3E6D - chains A and B; structure by X-ray diffraction, 2.00 A resolution.

# Chain A
Protein: Cyclic nucleotide-binding protein
From: Desulfitobacterium hafniense
Reference sequence: Q18R04 (Q18R04_DESHD); residue numbers follow UniProt; this construct covers 1-232
Sequence (250 residues; row label = number of the first residue in the row):
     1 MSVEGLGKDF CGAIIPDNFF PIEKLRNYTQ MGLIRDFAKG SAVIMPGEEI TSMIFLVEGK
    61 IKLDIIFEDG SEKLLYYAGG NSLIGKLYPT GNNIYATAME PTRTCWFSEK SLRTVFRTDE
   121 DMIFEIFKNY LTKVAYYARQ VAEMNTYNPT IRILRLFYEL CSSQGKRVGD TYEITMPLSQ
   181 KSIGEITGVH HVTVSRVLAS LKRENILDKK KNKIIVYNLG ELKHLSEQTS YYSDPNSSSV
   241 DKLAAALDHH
Not modelled in the structure: 1-17, 142-148, 227-250
Differences from the reference sequence: engineered mutation Ser-200 (Cys in Q18R04); expression tag (233-250)
What the authors report for this chain:
  - self-association interface (contacts with another copy of this molecule): Arg-155, Leu-156, Leu-160, Met-176, Leu-178, Glu-185, Ile-186
  - conformationally variable residues (domain motion, loop rearrangement, order/disorder transition): Glu-68, Asp-69, Ser-108, Ala-142 to Asn-148

# Chain B
Protein: Cyclic nucleotide-binding protein
From: Desulfitobacterium hafniense
Reference sequence: Q18R04 (Q18R04_DESHD); the author numbering skips numbers that UniProt does not, so the offset changes along the chain: 0-140 = UniProt 1-141; 142-232 = UniProt 142-232
Sequence (250 residues; numbered 0 to 250; 1 number in that range is skipped by the numbering (no residue carries it; nothing is unmodelled there); the number before each row is that of its first residue; numbering starts at 0):
     0 MSVEGLGKDF CGAIIPDNFF PIEKLRNYTQ MGLIRDFAKG SAVIMPGEEI TSMIFLVEGK
    60 IKLDIIFEDG SEKLLYYAGG NSLIGKLYPT GNNIYATAME PTRTCWFSEK SLRTVFRTDE
   120 DMIFEIFKNY LTKVAYYARQ V
   142 AEMNTYNPTI RILRLFYELC SSQGKRVGDT YEITMPLSQK SIGEITGVHH VTVSRVLASL
   202 KRENILDKKK NKIIVYNLGE LKHLSEQTSY YSDPNSSSVD KLAAALDHH
Not modelled in the structure: 0-17, 142-148, 229-250
Differences from the reference sequence: engineered mutation Ser-200 (Cys in Q18R04); expression tag (233-250)

# Chain A / chain B interface
Residue-residue contacts (82; chain A residue first):
  Ile-65(A) / Arg-138(B)
  Phe-67(A) / Arg-138(B)
  Glu-68(A) / Arg-138(B)  salt bridge
  Asp-69(A) / Lys-181(B)
  Lys-73(A) / Glu-185(B)
  Tyr-76(A) / Ala-137(B)  hydrophobic
  Gly-85(A) / Leu-130(B)
  Leu-87(A) / Phe-123(B)  hydrophobic
  Tyr-88(A) / Phe-123(B)
  Tyr-88(A) / Lys-127(B)
  Thr-90(A) / Ala-134(B)
  Gly-91(A) / Arg-138(B)
  Asn-92(A) / Ala-134(B)  hydrogen bond (side chain-backbone)
  Asn-92(A) / Arg-138(B)  hydrogen bond
  Glu-109(A) / Phe-123(B)
  Arg-113(A) / Glu-119(B)  salt bridge
  Arg-113(A) / Asp-120(B)  salt bridge
  Arg-113(A) / Phe-123(B)
  Phe-116(A) / Ile-122(B)  hydrophobic
  Phe-116(A) / Phe-123(B)  hydrophobic
  Phe-116(A) / Phe-126(B)  hydrophobic
  Arg-117(A) / Glu-119(B)  salt bridge
  Glu-120(A) / Arg-112(B)  salt bridge
  Glu-120(A) / Arg-116(B)  salt bridge
  Asp-121(A) / Arg-112(B)  salt bridge
  Ile-123(A) / Phe-115(B)  hydrophobic
  Ile-123(A) / Ile-122(B)  hydrophobic
  Ile-123(A) / Phe-126(B)
  Phe-124(A) / Leu-86(B)  hydrophobic
  Phe-124(A) / Tyr-87(B)
  Phe-124(A) / Glu-108(B)
  Phe-124(A) / Arg-112(B)
  Phe-124(A) / Phe-115(B)  hydrophobic
  Ile-126(A) / Phe-126(B)  hydrophobic
  Phe-127(A) / Met-52(B)  hydrophobic
  Phe-127(A) / Leu-86(B)  hydrophobic
  Phe-127(A) / Ile-125(B)  hydrophobic
  Phe-127(A) / Tyr-129(B)  hydrophobic
  Lys-128(A) / Tyr-87(B)
  Tyr-130(A) / Leu-130(B)
  Tyr-130(A) / Val-133(B)  hydrophobic
  Leu-131(A) / Leu-86(B)
  Leu-131(A) / Tyr-129(B)  hydrophobic
  Lys-133(A) / Val-133(B)
  Val-134(A) / Tyr-129(B)  hydrophobic
  Val-134(A) / Val-133(B)  hydrophobic
  Ala-135(A) / Thr-89(B)
  Ala-135(A) / Asn-91(B)  hydrogen bond (backbone-side chain)
  Tyr-137(A) / Tyr-136(B)  hydrophobic
  Ala-138(A) / Leu-74(B)
  Arg-139(A) / Asn-91(B)
  Val-141(A) / Val-140(B)  hydrophobic
  Arg-152(A) / Glu-185(B)
  Arg-152(A) / Ile-186(B)
  Arg-152(A) / Gly-188(B)
  Arg-155(A) / Ser-182(B)  hydrogen bond
  Arg-155(A) / Glu-185(B)  salt bridge
  Arg-155(A) / Ile-186(B)
  Leu-156(A) / Ile-186(B)
  Glu-159(A) / Met-176(B)
  Glu-159(A) / Ser-182(B)  hydrogen bond
  Glu-159(A) / Ile-186(B)
  Leu-160(A) / Leu-160(B)  hydrophobic
  Ser-163(A) / Met-176(B)
  Gln-164(A) / Gln-164(B)
  Gln-164(A) / Thr-175(B)
  Gln-164(A) / Met-176(B)
  Thr-175(A) / Gln-164(B)
  Met-176(A) / Ser-163(B)
  Met-176(A) / Gln-164(B)
  Leu-178(A) / Glu-159(B)
  Ser-182(A) / Glu-159(B)
  Glu-185(A) / Arg-152(B)
  Glu-185(A) / Arg-155(B)
  Ile-186(A) / Arg-152(B)
  Ile-186(A) / Leu-156(B)
  Ile-186(A) / Glu-159(B)
  Ile-186(A) / Ile-186(B)  hydrophobic
  Ile-186(A) / Thr-187(B)
  Thr-187(A) / Ile-186(B)
  Thr-187(A) / Thr-187(B)
  Gly-188(A) / Arg-152(B)
Interface residues without a listed pair, chain A (52 interface residues in all): Met-53, Leu-75, Lys-86, Leu-112, Pro-177
Interface residues without a listed pair, chain B (50 interface residues in all): Ile-64, Phe-66, Tyr-75, Lys-85, Gly-90, Leu-111, Lys-132, Gln-139, Pro-177, Leu-178

# In short
The interface between chain A and chain B involves 52 residues on one side and 50 on the other; the contacts
include 5 hydrogen bonds and 8 salt bridges. Among the polar pairs are Glu-68(A)/Arg-138(B),
Arg-113(A)/Glu-119(B) and Arg-113(A)/Asp-120(B). The paper reports conformational variability at Glu-68(A),
Asp-69(A) and Ser-108(A) among others; a self-association interface involving Arg-155(A), Leu-156(A) and
Leu-160(A) among others.
Both chains are Cyclic nucleotide-binding protein (Desulfitobacterium hafniense). Entry 3E6D (Crystal
Structure of CprK C200S) was determined by X-ray diffraction together with 3E5X, 3E5Q, 3E5U, 3E6B and 3E6C
from the same study.
